Entry 9GCW (X-ray diffraction, 1.86 A resolution); this record covers chain A.

# Chain A
Molecule: Casein kinase II subunit alpha
From: Homo sapiens
UniProtKB: P68400 (CSK21_HUMAN); residues 1-335 here = UniProt positions 1-335
Chain sequence (349 residues; each row starts with the number of its first residue; numbers below 1 keep their minus sign (Met-13 is residue -13)):
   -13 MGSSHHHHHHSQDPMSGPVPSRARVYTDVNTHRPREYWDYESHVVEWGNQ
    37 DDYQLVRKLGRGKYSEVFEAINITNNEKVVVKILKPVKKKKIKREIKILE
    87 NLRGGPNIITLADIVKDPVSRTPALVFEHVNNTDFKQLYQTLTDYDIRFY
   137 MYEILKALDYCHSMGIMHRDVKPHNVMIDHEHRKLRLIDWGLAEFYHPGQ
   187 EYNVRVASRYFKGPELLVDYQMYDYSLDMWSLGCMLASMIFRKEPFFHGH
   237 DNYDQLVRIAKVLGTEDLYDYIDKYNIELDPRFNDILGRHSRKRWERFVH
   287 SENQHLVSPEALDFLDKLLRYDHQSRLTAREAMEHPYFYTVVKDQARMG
Unresolved in the structure: -13 to 1, 332-335
Construct notes: initiating methionine (-13); expression tag (-12 to 0)
Ligand contacts: A1IKB (5-[[8-(oxidanylamino)-8-oxidanylidene-octyl]amino]benzo[c][2,6]naphthyridine-8-carboxylic acid): Leu45, Val53, Val66, Lys68, Ile95, Phe113, Glu114, His115, Val116, Asn118, Thr119, Asp120, Phe121, Pro159, His160, Val162, Met163, Ile164, Ile174, Asp175, Trp176
Curated features (UniProtKB/Swiss-Prot):
  - region: Gln36 to Leu41 (Interaction with beta subunit)
  - active site: Asp156 (Proton acceptor)
  - binding site (ATP): Leu45 to Val53, Lys68
  - natural variant: Arg47 (R47Q: In OCNDS), Tyr50 (Y50S: In OCNDS), Asp175 (D175G: In OCNDS), Lys198 (K198R: In OCNDS)

# In short
Chain A binds compound A1IKB. UniProt lists active-site residue Asp156 and 10 ATP-binding residues.
Chain A is Casein kinase II subunit alpha (Homo sapiens); the structure, Crystal structure of protein kinase
CK2 catalytic subunit (csnk2a1 gene product) in complex with the dual ..., was determined by X-ray diffraction
together with 9GXY from the same study.
